5Y5X - chains G and H of the 26 polymer chains in the assembly; structure by electron microscopy, 5.00 A resolution (low resolution: residue-level contacts below are approximate; hydrogen-bond / salt-bridge calls are withheld).

Chain G:
Name: V-type ATP synthase subunit D
Source organism: Thermus thermophilus HB8
UniProtKB: O87880 (VATD_THET8); residue numbers follow UniProt; this construct covers 1-223
Amino-acid sequence (223 residues; each row starts with the number of its first residue):
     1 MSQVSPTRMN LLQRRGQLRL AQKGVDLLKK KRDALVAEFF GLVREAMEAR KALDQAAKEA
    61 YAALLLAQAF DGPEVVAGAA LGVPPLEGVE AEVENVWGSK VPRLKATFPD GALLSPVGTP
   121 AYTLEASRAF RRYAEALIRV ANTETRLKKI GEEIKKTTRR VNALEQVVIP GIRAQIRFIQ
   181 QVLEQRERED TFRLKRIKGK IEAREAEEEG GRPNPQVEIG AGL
Unresolved in the structure: 1, 212-223

Chain H:
Name: V-type ATP synthase subunit F
Source organism: Thermus thermophilus HB8
UniProtKB: P74903 (VATF_THET8); numbering as in UniProt (aligned over 1-104)
Amino-acid sequence (104 residues; row label = number of the first residue in the row):
     1 MAVIADPETA QGFRLAGLEG YGASSAEEAQ SLLETLVERG GYALVAVDEA LLPDPERAVE
    61 RLMRGRDLPV LLPIAGLKEA FQGHDVEGYM RELVRKTIGF DIKL
Unresolved in the structure: 101-104

How chain G and chain H interact:
Residue-residue contacts (8):
  Ala-80(G) / Leu-15(H)
  Leu-81(G) / Leu-15(H)
  Val-83(G) / Gly-17(H)
  Leu-86(G) / Gly-41(H)
  Leu-86(G) / Tyr-42(H)
  Glu-87(G) / Gly-41(H)
  Asp-110(G) / Ala-16(H)
  Asp-110(G) / Gly-17(H)
Also at the interface, not in a pair above, chain G (9 interface residues in all): Ala-79, Gly-82, Pro-84
Also at the interface, not in a pair above, chain H (6 interface residues in all): Met-1

Overview:
Chain G and chain H form an interface of 9 and 6 residues respectively.
Here chain G is V-type ATP synthase subunit D and chain H is V-type ATP synthase subunit F, both from Thermus
thermophilus HB8. Entry 5Y5X (V/A-type ATPase/synthase from Thermus thermophilus, rotational state 1) was
determined by electron microscopy together with 5Y5Y, 5Y5Z and 5Y60 from the same study.
